Entry 8RIZ (electron microscopy, 3.60 A resolution); this record covers chains B and K of the 5 polymer chains in the assembly.

[Chain B]
Molecule: Tubulin beta chain
From: Sus scrofa
UniProtKB: P02554 (TBB_PIG); the author numbering skips numbers that UniProt does not, so the offset changes along the chain: 1-44 = UniProt 1-44; 47-360 = UniProt 45-358; 369-455 = UniProt 359-445
Amino-acid sequence (445 residues; row label = number of the first residue in the row; note: 10 numbers in that range are skipped by the numbering (no residue carries them; nothing is unmodelled there)):
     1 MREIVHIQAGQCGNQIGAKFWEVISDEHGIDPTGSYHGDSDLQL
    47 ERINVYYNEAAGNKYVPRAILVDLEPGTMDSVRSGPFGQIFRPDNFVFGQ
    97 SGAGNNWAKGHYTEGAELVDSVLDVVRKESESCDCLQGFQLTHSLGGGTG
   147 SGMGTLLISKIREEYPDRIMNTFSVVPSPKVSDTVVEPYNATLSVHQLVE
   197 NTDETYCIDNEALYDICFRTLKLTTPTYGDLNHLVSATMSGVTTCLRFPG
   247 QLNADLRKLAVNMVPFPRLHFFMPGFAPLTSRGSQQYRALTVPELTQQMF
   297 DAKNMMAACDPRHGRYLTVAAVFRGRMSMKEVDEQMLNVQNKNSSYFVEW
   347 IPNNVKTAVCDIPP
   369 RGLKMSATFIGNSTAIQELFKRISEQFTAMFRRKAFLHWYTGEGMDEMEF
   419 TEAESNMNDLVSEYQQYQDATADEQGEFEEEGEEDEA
Disordered / not traced: 437-455
Swiss-Prot annotation at these positions:
  - motif: M1 to I4 (MREI motif)
  - binding site (GTP): Q11, E71, S140, G144, T145, G146, N206, N228
  - binding site (Mg(2+)): E71
  - modified residue: S40 (Phosphoserine), K60 (N6-acetyllysine), S174 (Phosphoserine), T287 (Phosphothreonine), T292 (Phosphothreonine), R320 (Omega-N-methylarginine), E448 (5-glutamyl polyglutamate)
  - cross-link (Glycyl lysine isopeptide (Lys-Gly)): K60 (interchain with G-Cter in ubiquitin), K326 (interchain with G-Cter in ubiquitin)
Small-molecule neighbours:
  - GDP (guanosine-5'-diphosphate): G10, Q11, C12, Q15, I16, A99, N101, S140, G143, G144, T145, G146, D179, E183, N206, Y224, L227, N228
  - GTP (guanosine-5'-triphosphate): Q247, L248, K254
  - taxol (TA1): E22, V23, D26, L217, D226, H229, L230, A233, S236, F272, P274, L275, T276, R278, Q281, P360, R369, G370, L371

[Chain K]
Molecule: Kinesin-1 heavy chain
From: Homo sapiens
UniProtKB: P33176 (KINH_HUMAN); numbering as in UniProt (aligned over 1-963)
Amino-acid sequence (963 residues; numbered 1 to 963; the number before each row is that of its first residue):
     1 MADLAECNIKVMCRFRPLNESEVNRGDKYIAKFQGEDTVVIASKPYAFDR
    51 VFQSSTSQEQVYNDCAKKIVKDVLEGYNGTIFAYGQTSSGKTHTMEGKLH
   101 DPEGMGIIPRIVQDIFNYIYSMDENLEFHIKVSYFEIYLDKIRDLLDVSK
   151 TNLSVHEDKNRVPYVKGCTERFVCSPDEVMDTIDEGKSNRHVAVTNMNEH
   201 SSRSHSIFLINVKQENTQTEQKLSGKLYLVDLAGSEKVSKTGAEGAVLDE
   251 AKNINKSLSALGNVISALAEGSTYVPYRDSKMTRILQDSLGGNCRTTIVI
   301 CCSPSSYNESETKSTLLFGQRAKTIKNTVCVNVELTAEQWKKKYEKEKEK
   351 NKILRNTIQWLENELNRWRNGETVPIDEQFDKEKANLEAFTVDKDITLTN
   401 DKPATAIGVIGNFTDAERRKCEEEIAKLYKQLDDKDEEINQQSQLVEKLK
   451 TQMLDQEELLASTRRDQDNMQAELNRLQAENDASKEEVKEVLQALEELAV
   501 NYDQKSQEVEDKTKEYELLSDELNQKSATLASIDAELQKLKEMTNHQKKR
   551 AAEMMASLLKDLAEIGIAVGNNDVKQPEGTGMIDEEFTVARLYISKMKSE
   601 VKTMVKRCKQLESTQTESNKKMEENEKELAACQLRISQHEAKIKSLTEYL
   651 QNVEQKKRQLEESVDALSEELVQLRAQEKVHEMEKEHLNKVQTANEVKQA
   701 VEQQIQSHRETHQKQISSLRDEVEAKAKLITDLQDQNQKMMLEQERLRVE
   751 HEKLKATDQEKSRKLHELTVMQDRREQARQDLKGLEETVAKELQTLHNLR
   801 KLFVQDLATRVKKSAEIDSDDTGGSAAQKQKISFLENNLEQLTKVHKQLV
   851 RDNADLRCELPKLEKRLRATAERVKALESALKEAKENASRDRKRYQQEVD
   901 RIKEAVRSKNMARRGHSAQIAKPIRPGQHPAASPTHPSAIRGGGAFVQNS
   951 QPVAVRGGGGKQV
Disordered / not traced: 1-7, 195-198, 324-963
Swiss-Prot annotation at these positions:
  - binding site (ATP): G85 to T92
  - modified residue: A2 (N-acetylalanine), S933 (Phosphoserine), R956 (Omega-N-methylarginine)
  - cross-link: K213 (Glycyl lysine isopeptide (Lys-Gly) (interchain with G-Cter in SUMO2))
Small-molecule neighbours: ADP (adenosine-5'-diphosphate): R14, R16, P17, Q58, Q86, T87, S88, S89, G90, K91, T92, H93

[Interface between chain B and chain K]
Pairs across the interface (14; chain B residue first):
  E159(B) with K141(K), salt bridge
  R264(B) with R278(K)
  M416(B) with E157(K); D158(K)
  E420(B) with H156(K); E157(K)
  S423(B) with E157(K)
  N424(B) with R278(K), hydrogen bond
  D427(B) with Y274(K); R278(K), salt bridge
  S430(B) with Y274(K)
  E431(B) with Y274(K)
  Q434(B) with S272(K); Y274(K)
Interface residues without a listed pair, chain B (11 interface residues in all): T419
Interface residues without a listed pair, chain K (10 interface residues in all): K159, R161, D279

[Overview]
Chain B and chain K form an interface of 11 and 10 residues respectively; the contacts include 1 hydrogen bond
and 2 salt bridges. Among the polar pairs are E159(B)-K141(K), D427(B)-R278(K) and N424(B)-R278(K). Chain B
binds GDP, taxol and GTP. Chain K binds ADP.
Chain B is Tubulin beta chain (Sus scrofa) and chain K is Kinesin-1 heavy chain (Homo sapiens); the structure,
Microtubule-associated kinesin-1 tail complex bound to ADP, two-headed state, was determined by electron
microscopy (same publication as 8RHB, 8RHH and 8RIK).
